Entry 9MN4 (electron microscopy, 3.05 A resolution); this record covers chains A and N of the 6 polymer chains in the assembly.

== Chain A ==
Molecule: Transcription factor A, mitochondrial
Organism: Homo sapiens
UniProt: Q00059 (TFAM_HUMAN); residues 1-246 here = UniProt positions 1-246
Chain sequence (246 residues; each row starts with the number of its first residue):
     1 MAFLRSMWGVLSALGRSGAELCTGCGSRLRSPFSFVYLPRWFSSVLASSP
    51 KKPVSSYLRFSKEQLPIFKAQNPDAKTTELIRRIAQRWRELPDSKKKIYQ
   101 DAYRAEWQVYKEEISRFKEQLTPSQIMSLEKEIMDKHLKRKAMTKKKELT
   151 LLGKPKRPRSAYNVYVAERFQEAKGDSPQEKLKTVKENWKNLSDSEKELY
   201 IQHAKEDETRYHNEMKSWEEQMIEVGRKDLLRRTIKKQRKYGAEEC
Not modelled in the structure: 1-42, 235-246
Construct notes: conflict Ser49 (Cys in Q00059)
UniProt features mapped onto this chain:
  - DNA-binding region: Pro50 to Lys118 (HMG box 1), Pro155 to Glu219 (HMG box 2)
  - site (Intercalates between bases and promotes DNA bending): Leu58, Leu182
  - modified residue: Ser55 (Phosphoserine), Ser56 (Phosphoserine), Ser61 (Phosphoserine), Thr122 (Phosphothreonine), Ser160 (Phosphoserine), Ser193 (Phosphoserine), Ser195 (Phosphoserine)
  - natural variant: Pro178 (P178L: In MTDPS15)
  - mutagenesis: Thr77 (T77A: Moderate reduction in DNA bending), Tyr162 (Y162A: Moderate reduction in DNA bending)

== Chain N ==
Molecule: Non-Template Strand DNA
Sequence (60 nucleotides; numbered -9 to 50; the number before each row is that of its first residue; numbers below 1 keep their minus sign (DG-9 is residue -9)):
    -9 GAAAATAATGTGTTAGTTGGGGGGTGACTGTTAAAAGTGCATACCGCCAA
    41 AAGATAGGCC
Not modelled in the structure: -9 to 0

== Interface between chain A and chain N ==
Residue-residue contacts (28; chain A residue first):
  Tyr57(A) - DG20(N)  sugar contact
  Tyr57(A) - DT21(N)  base contact
  Leu58(A) - DG20(N)  base contact
  Thr78(A) - DC18(N)  base contact
  Thr78(A) - DT19(N)  sugar contact
  Ile81(A) - DG20(N)  sugar contact
  Arg82(A) - DG20(N)  phosphate contact
  Ala85(A) - DG20(N)  phosphate contact
  Ala85(A) - DT21(N)  phosphate contact
  Arg89(A) - DT21(N)  salt bridge to the phosphate
  Lys139(A) - DT15(N)  sugar contact
  Met143(A) - DG16(N)  sugar contact
  Lys147(A) - DG16(N)  sugar contact
  Lys156(A) - DT7(N)  phosphate contact
  Lys156(A) - DT8(N)  salt bridge to the phosphate
  Arg157(A) - DA5(N)  hydrogen bond to the base
  Arg157(A) - DG6(N)  sugar contact
  Asn163(A) - DT7(N)  base contact
  Asn163(A) - DT8(N)  hydrogen bond to the base
  Val166(A) - DT8(N)  sugar contact
  Ala167(A) - DT8(N)  phosphate contact
  Ala167(A) - DG9(N)  phosphate contact
  Phe170(A) - DG9(N)  base contact
  Gln171(A) - DG10(N)  phosphate contact
  Pro178(A) - DG9(N)  hydrogen bond to the base
  Pro178(A) - DG10(N)  base contact
  Gln179(A) - DG10(N)  base contact
  Leu182(A) - DG9(N)  base contact
Other interface residues (no listed pair), chain A (25 interface residues in all): Trp88, Lys96, Trp107, Thr144, Arg159
Other interface residues (no listed pair), chain N (16 interface residues in all): DG11, DA17, DT22, DA25

== Summary ==
Chain A and chain N form an interface of 25 and 16 residues respectively, with 3 hydrogen bonds and 2 salt
bridges. Among the polar pairs are Arg157(A)-DA5(N), Asn163(A)-DT8(N) and Pro178(A)-DG9(N). From UniProt: a
DNA-binding region and 2 mutagenesis sites on chain A.
Chain A is Transcription factor A, mitochondrial (Homo sapiens) and chain N is Non-Template Strand DNA; the
structure, Structure of the human mitochondrial initially transcribing complex, IC3, was determined by
electron microscopy (same publication as 9MN5, 9MN6, 9MN7, 9MN8, 9MN9 and 9MNA).
